Entry 1GG2 (X-ray diffraction, 2.40 A resolution); this record covers chains A and B of the 3 polymer chains in the assembly.

[Chain A]
Molecule: G protein gi alpha 1
Organism: Rattus norvegicus
Notes: fragment: alpha 1
UniProtKB: P10824 (GNAI1_RAT); residues 2-354 here correspond to UniProt positions 1-353 (UniProt number = residue number - 1)
Chain sequence (353 residues; each row starts with the number of its first residue):
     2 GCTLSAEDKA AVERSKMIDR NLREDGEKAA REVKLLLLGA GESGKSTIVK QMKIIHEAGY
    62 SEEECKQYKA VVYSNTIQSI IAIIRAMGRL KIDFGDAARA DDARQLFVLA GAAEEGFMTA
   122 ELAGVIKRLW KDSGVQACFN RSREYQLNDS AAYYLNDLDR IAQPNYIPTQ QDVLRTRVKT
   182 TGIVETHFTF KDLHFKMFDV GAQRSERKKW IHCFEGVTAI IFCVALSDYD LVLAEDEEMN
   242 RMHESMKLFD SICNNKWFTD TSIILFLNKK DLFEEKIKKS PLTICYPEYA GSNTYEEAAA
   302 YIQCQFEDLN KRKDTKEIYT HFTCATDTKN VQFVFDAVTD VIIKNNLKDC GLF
Disordered / not traced: 2-4, 349-354
Differences from the reference sequence: engineered mutation Ala203 (Gly202 in P10824)
UniProt features mapped onto this chain:
  - binding site (Mg(2+)): Thr182
Residues lining bound ligands: GDP (guanosine-5'-diphosphate): Ala41, Gly42, Glu43, Ser44, Gly45, Lys46, Ser47, Thr48, Asn149, Asp150, Ser151, Leu175, Arg176, Arg178, Asn269, Lys270, Lys271, Asp272, Leu273, Thr324, Cys325, Ala326, Thr327

[Chain B]
Molecule: G protein gi beta 1
Organism: Bos taurus
Notes: fragment: beta 1
UniProtKB: P62871 (GBB1_BOVIN); aligned to UniProt positions 1-340 over residues 1-340 (the alignment contains insertions or deletions, so no single offset holds)
Chain sequence (340 residues; row label = number of the first residue in the row):
     1 MSELDQLRQE AEQLKNQIRD ARKACADATL SQITNNIDPV GRIQMRTRRT LRGHLAKIYA
    61 MHWGTDSRLL VSASQDGKLI IWDSYTTNKV HAIPLRSSWV MTCAYAPSGN YVACGGLDNI
   121 CSIYNLKTRE GNVRVSRELA GHTGYLSCCR FLDDNQIVTS SGDTTCALWD IETGQQTTTF
   181 TGHTGDVMSL SLAPDTRLFV SGACDASAKL WDVREGMCRQ TFTGHESDIN AICFFPNGNA
   241 FATGSDDATC RLFDLRADQE LMTYSHDNII CGITSVSFSK SGRLLLAGYD DFNCNVWDAL
   301 KADRAGVLAG HDNRVSCLGV TDDGMAVATG SWDSFLKIWN
Disordered / not traced: 1
UniProt features mapped onto this chain:
  - modified residue: Ser2 (N-acetylserine), His266 (Phosphohistidine)

[Interface between chain A and chain B]
Pairs across the interface - 62 pairs, chain A then chain B:
  Ala12(A) with Asn88(B)
  Val13(A) with Asn88(B)
  Arg15(A) with Lys89(B); Val90(B); Asn132(B), hydrogen bond
  Ser16(A) with Asn88(B); Lys89(B), hydrogen bond (side chain-backbone)
  Ile19(A) with Lys89(B); His91(B); Ala92(B), hydrophobic
  Asp20(A) with Arg52(B), salt bridge; Lys89(B), salt bridge
  Leu23(A) with Gly53(B); Ile80(B), hydrophobic; Lys89(B); Ala92(B), hydrophobic
  Arg24(A) with Arg52(B)
  Asp26(A) with Lys78(B), salt bridge
  Gly27(A) with Leu55(B)
  Thr182(A) with Asn119(B), hydrogen bond; Thr143(B)
  Gly183(A) with Leu117(B); Asp118(B); Asn119(B)
  Ile184(A) with Trp99(B); Leu117(B), hydrogen bond (backbone-backbone); Asp118(B)
  Glu186(A) with Trp99(B), hydrogen bond
  Phe199(A) with Trp99(B), hydrophobic
  Gln204(A) with Leu117(B), hydrogen bond (side chain-backbone); Asn119(B), hydrogen bond; Gly144(B); Tyr145(B), hydrogen bond (side chain-backbone)
  Arg205(A) with Gly162(B)
  Ser206(A) with Gly144(B); Tyr145(B); Gly162(B); Asp186(B)
  Glu207(A) with Asp186(B), hydrogen bond (backbone-side chain); Asp228(B)
  Lys209(A) with Asp228(B); Asp246(B), salt bridge
  Lys210(A) with Met101(B); Tyr145(B); Asp186(B); Met188(B); Cys204(B); Asp228(B), salt bridge; Asn230(B), hydrogen bond; Asp246(B), salt bridge
  Trp211(A) with Leu117(B), hydrophobic
  His213(A) with Lys57(B), hydrogen bond (backbone-side chain); Tyr59(B), hydrogen bond; Trp332(B)
  Cys214(A) with Tyr59(B); Gln75(B), hydrogen bond; Trp99(B)
  Phe215(A) with Trp99(B), hydrophobic; Leu117(B), hydrophobic
  Glu216(A) with Lys57(B), salt bridge
  Trp258(A) with Arg314(B); Trp332(B), hydrophobic
Also at the interface, not in a pair above, chain A (28 interface residues in all): Val201
Also at the interface, not in a pair above, chain B (33 interface residues in all): Ser97, Asp163

[In short]
Chain A and chain B form an interface of 28 and 33 residues respectively, with 13 hydrogen bonds and 7 salt
bridges. Polar pairs include Asp20(A)-Arg52(B), Asp20(A)-Lys89(B) and Asp26(A)-Lys78(B). Chain A binds GDP.
Curated annotation (UniProt) lists Mg2+-binding residue Thr182(A) on chain A.
Here chain A is G protein gi alpha 1 (Rattus norvegicus) and chain B is G protein gi beta 1 (Bos taurus).
Entry 1GG2 (G protein heterotrimer mutant gi_alpha_1(g203a) BETA_1 GAMMA_2 with GDP bound) was determined by
X-ray diffraction (same publication as 1GP2).
